PDB entry 6PQQ | electron microscopy, 2.81 A resolution | chains A and C of the 4 polymer chains in the assembly

[Chain A (and C)]
Name: Transient receptor potential cation channel subfamily A member 1
Organism: Homo sapiens
Notes: chain C of this document is another copy of the same molecule, construct and numbering; everything in this record applies to it too
UniProtKB: O75762 (TRPA1_HUMAN); residues 2-1119 here = UniProt positions 2-1119
Amino-acid sequence (1152 residues; numbered 0 to 1151; the number before each row is that of its first residue; numbering starts at 0):
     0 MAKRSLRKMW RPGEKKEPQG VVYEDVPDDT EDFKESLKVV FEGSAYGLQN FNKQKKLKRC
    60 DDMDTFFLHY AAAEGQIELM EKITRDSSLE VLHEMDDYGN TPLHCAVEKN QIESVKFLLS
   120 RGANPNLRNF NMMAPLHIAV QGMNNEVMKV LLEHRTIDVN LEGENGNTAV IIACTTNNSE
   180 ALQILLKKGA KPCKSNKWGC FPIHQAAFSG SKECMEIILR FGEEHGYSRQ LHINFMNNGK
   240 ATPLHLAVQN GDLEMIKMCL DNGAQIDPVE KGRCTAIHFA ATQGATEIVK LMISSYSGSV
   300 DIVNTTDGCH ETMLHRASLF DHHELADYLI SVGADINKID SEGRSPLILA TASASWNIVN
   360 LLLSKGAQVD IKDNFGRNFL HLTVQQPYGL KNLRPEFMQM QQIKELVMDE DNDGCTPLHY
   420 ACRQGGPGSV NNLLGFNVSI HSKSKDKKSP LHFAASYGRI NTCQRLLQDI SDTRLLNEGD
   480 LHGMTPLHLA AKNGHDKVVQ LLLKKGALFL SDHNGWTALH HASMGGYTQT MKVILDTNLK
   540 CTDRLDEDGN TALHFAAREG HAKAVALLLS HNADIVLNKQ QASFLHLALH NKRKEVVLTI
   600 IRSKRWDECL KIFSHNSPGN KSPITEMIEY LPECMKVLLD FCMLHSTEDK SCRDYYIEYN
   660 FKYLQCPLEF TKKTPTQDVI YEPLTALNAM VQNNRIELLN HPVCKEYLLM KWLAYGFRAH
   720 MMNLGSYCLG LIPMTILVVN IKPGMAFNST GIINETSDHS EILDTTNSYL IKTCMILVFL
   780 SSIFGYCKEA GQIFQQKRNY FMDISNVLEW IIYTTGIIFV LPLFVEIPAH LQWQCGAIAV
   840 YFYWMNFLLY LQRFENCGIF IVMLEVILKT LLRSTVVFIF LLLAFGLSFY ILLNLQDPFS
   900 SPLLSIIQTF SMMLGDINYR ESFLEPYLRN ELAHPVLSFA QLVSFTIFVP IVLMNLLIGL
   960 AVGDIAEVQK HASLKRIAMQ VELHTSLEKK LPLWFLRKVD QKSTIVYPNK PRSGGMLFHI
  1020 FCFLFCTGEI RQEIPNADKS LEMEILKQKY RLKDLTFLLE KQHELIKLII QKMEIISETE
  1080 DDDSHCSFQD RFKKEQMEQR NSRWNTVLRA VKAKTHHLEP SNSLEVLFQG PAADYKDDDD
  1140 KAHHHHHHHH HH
Disordered / not traced: 0-445, 669-676, 754-760, 1013-1014, 1026-1038, 1080-1151
Construct notes: expression tag (0-1, 1120-1151); engineered mutation Ser-621 (Cys in O75762)
Swiss-Prot annotation at these positions:
  - binding site ((E)-cinnamaldehyde): Cys-414, Cys-421, Cys-641, Cys-665, Lys-710
  - binding site (Ca(2+)): Glu-788, Gln-791, Asn-805, Glu-808
  - binding site (a 1,2-diacyl-sn-glycero-3-phospho-(1D-myo-inositol)): Lys-1046 to Lys-1052
  - site: Lys-620 (Required for C-621 reactivity), Pro-622 (Key residue for activation by the scorpion wasabi receptor toxin), Met-634 (Important residue for activation by the scorpion wasabi receptor toxin), Thr-646 (Important residue for activation by the scorpion wasabi receptor toxin), Cys-665 (Important for electrophile activation), Asp-915 (Crucial for calcium permeation)
  - modified residue: Pro-394 (4-hydroxyproline), Cys-633 (Cysteine sulfenic acid (-SOH)), Cys-856 (Cysteine sulfenic acid (-SOH))
  - glycosylation (N-linked (GlcNAc...) asparagine): Asn-747, Asn-753
Small-molecule neighbours:
  - 6OU ([(2R)-1-[2-azanylethoxy(oxidanyl)phosphoryl]oxy-3-hexadecanoyloxy-propan-2-yl] (Z)-octadec-9-enoate), molecule 1: Ile-731, Thr-734, Ile-735, Val-738, Asn-739, Asn-766, Leu-769
  - 6OU, molecule 2: Ile-803, Leu-807, Trp-809, Ile-810, Thr-813, Thr-814, His-829, Gln-833, Ile-837, Phe-841
  - 6OU, molecule 3: Lys-868, Leu-871, Arg-872, Thr-874
  - 6OU, molecule 4: Ile-878, Leu-882, Pro-901, Leu-902
  - 6OU, molecule 5: Ser-900, Leu-902, Ile-906
  - 6OU, molecule 6: Tyr-926, Pro-934, Val-935, Phe-938, Ala-939, Val-942, Ile-946, Phe-947
  - 6OU, molecule 7: His-933, Pro-934, Val-935, Leu-936, Ala-939
  - LBN (1-palmitoyl-2-oleoyl-sn-glycero-3-phosphocholine), molecule 1: Leu-707, Leu-708, Trp-711, Phe-716, Cys-727, Ile-731, Phe-846, Leu-850, Phe-853, Glu-854, Asn-855, Cys-856, Gln-979, Leu-1023
  - LBN, molecule 2: Asp-802, Ile-803, Ser-804, Leu-807, Tyr-840, Phe-841, Met-844, Leu-848, Gln-851, Ile-860, Leu-863, Glu-864, Leu-867, Lys-868, Leu-870, Leu-871, Thr-874, Ile-878, Leu-881, Ile-905, Phe-909
  - LBN, molecule 3: Leu-936, Ala-939, Gln-940, Val-942, Ser-943, Ile-946, Phe-947
What the authors report for this chain:
  - contacts within the chain: Lys-620/Glu-625 (salt bridge), Lys-620/Glu-628 (salt bridge)
  - disease-associated variants - N855S: increased signaling (citing earlier work)

[Interface between chain A and chain C]
Residue-residue contacts (12):
  Arg-458(A) with Glu-1077(C), salt bridge
  Asn-460(A) with Ser-1076(C); Glu-1077(C); Thr-1078(C), hydrogen bond (side chain-backbone)
  Thr-461(A) with Glu-1077(C), hydrogen bond
  Arg-464(A) with Ser-1076(C), hydrogen bond
  Ser-1076(A) with Asn-460(C); Arg-464(C), hydrogen bond
  Glu-1077(A) with Arg-458(C), salt bridge; Asn-460(C), hydrogen bond (backbone-side chain); Thr-461(C), hydrogen bond
  Thr-1078(A) with Asn-460(C), hydrogen bond (backbone-side chain)
Interface residues without a listed pair, chain A (10 interface residues in all): Ile-459, Gln-1061, Glu-1079
Interface residues without a listed pair, chain C (9 interface residues in all): Ile-459, Gln-1061

[In short]
Chain A and chain C form an interface of 10 and 9 residues respectively, with 7 hydrogen bonds and 2 salt
bridges. Polar contacts include Arg-458(A)/Glu-1077(C), Asn-460(A)/Thr-1078(C) and Thr-461(A)/Glu-1077(C). The
paper reports that N855S of chain A increases signaling; contacts within the chain involving Lys-620(A),
Glu-625(A) and Glu-628(A).
Chain A and chain C are both Transient receptor potential cation channel subfamily A member 1 (Homo sapiens);
the structure, Cryo-EM structure of human TRPA1 C621S mutant in the apo state, was determined by electron
microscopy together with 6PQO and 6PQP from the same study.
